7WBJ - chains A and N of the 6 polymer chains in the assembly; structure by electron microscopy, 3.42 A resolution.

[Chain A]
Protein: Guanine nucleotide-binding protein G(s) subunit alpha isoforms short
From: Bos taurus
UniProtKB: P04896 (GNAS2_BOVIN); residue numbers follow UniProt; this construct covers 1-394
Sequence (394 residues; each row starts with the number of its first residue):
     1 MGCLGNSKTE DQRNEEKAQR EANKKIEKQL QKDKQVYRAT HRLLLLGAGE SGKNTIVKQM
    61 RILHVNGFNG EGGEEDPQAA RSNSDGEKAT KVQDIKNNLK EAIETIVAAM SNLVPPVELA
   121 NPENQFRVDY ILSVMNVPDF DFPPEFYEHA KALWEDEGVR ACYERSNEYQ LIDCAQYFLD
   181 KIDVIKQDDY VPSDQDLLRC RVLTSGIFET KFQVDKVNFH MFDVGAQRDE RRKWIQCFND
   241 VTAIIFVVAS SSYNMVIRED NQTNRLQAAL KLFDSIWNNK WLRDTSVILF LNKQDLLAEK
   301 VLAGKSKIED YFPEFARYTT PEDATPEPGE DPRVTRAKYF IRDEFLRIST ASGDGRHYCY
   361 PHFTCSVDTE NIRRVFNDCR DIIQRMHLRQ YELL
Unresolved in the structure: 1-8, 63-203, 253-260
Differences from the reference sequence: engineered mutation Asn54 (Ser in P04896), Ala226 (Gly in P04896), Ala268 (Glu in P04896), Lys271 (Asn in P04896), Asp274 (Lys in P04896), Lys280 (Arg in P04896), Asp284 (Thr in P04896), Thr285 (Ile in P04896), Ser366 (Ala in P04896)
Curated features (UniProtKB/Swiss-Prot):
  - region: Arg42 to Lys53, Thr55 (G1 motif), Asp196 to Thr204 (G2 motif), Phe219 to Gly225, Gln227, Arg228 (G3 motif), Ile288 to Asp295 (G4 motif), Thr364, Cys365, Val367 to Thr369 (G5 motif)
  - binding site (GTP): Gly47 to Lys53, Thr55, Leu197 to Thr204, Asp223 to Gly225, Gln227, Asn292 to Asp295
  - binding site (Mg(2+)): Thr204
  - modified residue: Ser352 (Phosphoserine)
  - lipidation: Gly2 (N-palmitoyl glycine), Cys3 (S-palmitoyl cysteine)
  - cross-link: Lys300 (Glycyl lysine isopeptide (Lys-Gly) (interchain with G-Cter in ubiquitin))

[Chain N]
Protein: Nanobody-35
From: synthetic construct
Notes: antibody fragment or engineered binder
Sequence (140 residues; row label = number of the first residue in the row; numbers below 1 keep their minus sign (Met-1 is residue -1)):
    -1 MAQVQLQESG GGLVQPGGSL RLSCAASGFT FSNYKMNWVR QAPGKGLEWV SDISQSGASI
    59 SYTGSVKGRF TISRDNAKNT LYLQMNSLKP EDTAVYYCAR CPAPFTRDCF DVTSTTYAYR
   119 GQGTQVTVSS HHHHHHEPEA
Unresolved in the structure: -1 to 0, 129-138
Disulfide bonds: Cys22-Cys96, Cys99-Cys107

[Chain A / chain N interface]
Residue-residue contacts (29; chain A residue first):
  Arg228(A) - Thr114(N)  hydrogen bond
  Asp229(A) - Thr111(N)
  Asp229(A) - Ser112(N)
  Glu230(A) - Asp109(N)
  Glu230(A) - Thr114(N)
  Arg232(A) - Pro100(N)
  Arg232(A) - Phe108(N)
  Arg232(A) - Asp109(N)
  Arg232(A) - Tyr115(N)
  Gln262(A) - Lys43(N)  hydrogen bond (backbone-side chain)
  Thr263(A) - Glu46(N)
  Asn264(A) - Glu46(N)
  Gln267(A) - Trp47(N)
  Gln267(A) - Thr61(N)
  Lys271(A) - Phe108(N)  hydrogen bond (side chain-backbone)
  Asp274(A) - Asp106(N)
  Ser275(A) - Asp106(N)
  Ser275(A) - Cys107(N)
  Ser275(A) - Phe108(N)
  Ile276(A) - Phe108(N)  hydrophobic
  Trp277(A) - Asp106(N)
  Asn278(A) - Asp106(N)  hydrogen bond (backbone-side chain)
  Asn279(A) - Asp106(N)  hydrogen bond (backbone-side chain)
  Asn279(A) - Phe108(N)
  Tyr311(A) - Gly62(N)
  Tyr311(A) - Ser63(N)
  Pro313(A) - Gly62(N)
  Pro313(A) - Lys65(N)
  Glu314(A) - Lys65(N)  salt bridge
Interface residues without a listed pair, chain A (22 interface residues in all): Arg231, Ile235, Leu282, Asp310
Interface residues without a listed pair, chain N (17 interface residues in all): Val110

[In short]
Chain A and chain N form an interface of 22 and 17 residues respectively, with 5 hydrogen bonds and 1 salt
bridge. Polar pairs include Glu314(A)-Lys65(N), Arg228(A)-Thr114(N) and Gln262(A)-Lys43(N). Curated annotation
(UniProt) lists 24 GTP-binding residues and Mg2+-binding residue Thr204(A) on chain A.
Here chain A is Guanine nucleotide-binding protein G(s) subunit alpha isoforms short (Bos taurus) and chain N
is Nanobody-35 (synthetic construct). Entry 7WBJ (Cryo-EM structure of N-terminal modified human vasoactive
intestinal polypeptide receptor 2 (VIP2R) in complex with PACAP27 ...) was determined by electron microscopy
(same publication as 7VQX).
